8X7K - chains B and J of the 12 polymer chains in the assembly; structure by electron microscopy, 3.27 A resolution.

[Chain B]
Molecule: Histone H4
Organism: Homo sapiens
UniProt: P62805 (H4_HUMAN); residues 20-101 here correspond to UniProt positions 21-102 (UniProt number = residue number + 1)
Chain sequence (82 residues; row label = number of the first residue in the row):
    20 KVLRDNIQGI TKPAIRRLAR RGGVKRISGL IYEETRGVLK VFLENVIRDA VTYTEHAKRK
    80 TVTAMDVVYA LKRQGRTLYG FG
Unresolved in the structure: 20
Curated features (UniProtKB/Swiss-Prot):
  - modified residue: Lys20 (N6,N6,N6-trimethyllysine), Lys31 (N6-(2-hydroxyisobutyryl)lysine), Lys44 (N6-(2-hydroxyisobutyryl)lysine), Ser47 (Phosphoserine), Tyr51 (Phosphotyrosine), Lys59 (N6-(2-hydroxyisobutyryl)lysine), Lys77 (N6-(2-hydroxyisobutyryl)lysine), Lys79 (N6-(2-hydroxyisobutyryl)lysine), Thr80 (Phosphothreonine), Tyr88 (Phosphotyrosine), Lys91 (N6-(2-hydroxyisobutyryl)lysine)
  - cross-link (Glycyl lysine isopeptide (Lys-Gly)): Lys20 (interchain with G-Cter in SUMO2), Lys31 (interchain with G-Cter in SUMO2), Lys59 (interchain with G-Cter in SUMO2), Lys79 (interchain with G-Cter in SUMO2), Lys91 (interchain with G-Cter in SUMO2)

[Chain J]
Molecule: 143-nt DNA strand
Organism: Homo sapiens
Sequence (143 nucleotides; each row starts with the number of its first residue; numbers below 1 keep their minus sign (DG-70 is residue -70)):
   -70 GAGAATCCCG GTGCCGAGGC CGCTCAATTG GTCGTAGACA GCTCTAGCAC CGCTTAAACG
   -10 CACGTACGCG CTGTCCCCCG CGTTTTAACC GCCAAGGGGA TTACTCCCTA GTCTCCAGGC
    50 ACGTGTCAGA TATATACATC CTG

[How chain B and chain J interact]
Pairs across the interface (10):
  Arg35(B) - DC8(J)  salt bridge to the phosphate
  Arg45(B) - DC7(J)  hydrogen bond to the sugar
  Arg45(B) - DC8(J)  phosphate contact
  Ile46(B) - DC7(J)  sugar contact
  Ile46(B) - DC8(J)  hydrogen bond to the phosphate
  Ser47(B) - DC7(J)  hydrogen bond to the phosphate
  Gly48(B) - DC7(J)  hydrogen bond to the phosphate
  Arg78(B) - DG28(J)  phosphate contact
  Lys79(B) - DG28(J)  hydrogen bond to the phosphate
  Thr80(B) - DG28(J)  hydrogen bond to the phosphate
Other interface residues (no listed pair), chain B (9 interface residues in all): Lys44
Other interface residues (no listed pair), chain J (6 interface residues in all): DC6, DG27, DA29

[Overview]
The interface between chain B and chain J involves 9 residues on one side and 6 on the other, with 6 hydrogen
bonds and 1 salt bridge. Polar pairs include Arg45(B)-DC7(J), Ile46(B)-DC8(J) and Ser47(B)-DC7(J).
Chain B is Histone H4 and chain J is a 143-nt DNA strand, both from Homo sapiens; the structure, Cryo-EM
structures of RNF168/UbcH5c-Ub in complex with H2AK13Ub nucleosomes, was determined by electron microscopy.
